1HAH - chains L and H of the 3 polymer chains in the assembly; structure by X-ray diffraction, 2.30 A resolution.

Chain L:
Name: Alpha-thrombin (small subunit)
Source organism: Homo sapiens
Notes: EC 3.4.21.5
UniProt: P00734 (THRB_HUMAN); aligned to UniProt positions 328-341 over residues 1-14 (the alignment contains insertions or deletions, so no single offset holds)
Sequence (36 residues; each row starts with the number of its first residue; a row labelled like 14A-14M holds insertion residues (14A, then the next letters in order)):
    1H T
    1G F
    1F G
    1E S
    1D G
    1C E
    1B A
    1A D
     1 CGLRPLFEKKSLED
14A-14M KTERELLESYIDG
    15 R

Chain H:
Name: Alpha-thrombin (large subunit)
Source organism: Homo sapiens
Notes: EC 3.4.21.5
UniProt: P00734 (THRB_HUMAN); the construct lacks a stretch of the UniProt sequence and is renumbered around it, so the offset changes along the chain: 16-36 = UniProt 364-384; 37-60 = UniProt 386-409; 61-77 = UniProt 419-435; 78-97 = UniProt 437-456; 7 more segments
Sequence (259 residues; numbered 16 to 247 plus 29 insertion-coded residues; 2 numbers in that range are skipped by the numbering (no residue carries them; nothing is unmodelled there); the number before each row is that of its first residue; a row labelled like 60A-60I holds insertion residues (60A, then the next letters in order)):
    16 IVEGSDAEIGMSPWQVMLFRK
   36A S
    37 PQELLCGASLISDRWVLTAAHCLL
60A-60I YPPWDKNFT
    61 ENDLLVRIGKHSRTRYE
   77A R
    78 NIEKISMLEKIYIHPRYNWR
   97A E
    98 NLDRDIALMKLKKPVAFSDYIHPVCLPDRETA
129A-129C ASL
   130 LQAGYKGRVTGWGNLKETW
148A-148F TANVGK
   150 GQPSVLQVVNLPIVERPVCKDSTRIRITDNMFCAG
  184A Y
   185 KP
186A-186D DEGK
   187 RGDACEGDSGGPFVMKSP
204A-204B FN
   205 NRWYQMGIVSWGE
   219 GCD
  221A R
   222 DGKYGFYTHVFRLKKWIQKVIDQFGE
Disordered / not traced: 148A-148F
Cystine bridges: Cys42-Cys58, Cys168-Cys182, Cys191-Cys220
Covalent attachments: N-acetylglucosamine (NAG) linked to Asn60G
Curated features (UniProtKB/Swiss-Prot):
  - region: Ala183 to Val200 (High affinity receptor-binding region which is also known as the TP508 peptide)
  - active site (Charge relay system): His57, Asp102, Ser195
  - glycosylation: Asn60G (N-linked (GlcNAc...) (complex) asparagine)
Reported in the primary citation:
  - contacts within the chain: Ile16-Asp194
  - conformationally variable residues (loop rearrangement, side-chain flip): Ala190 to Gly197
  - specificity-determining residues: Glu192 (proposed by the authors, not directly observed)

Chain L / chain H interface:
Disulfides between the chains: Cys1(L)-Cys122(H)
Contacting residue pairs (75):
  Cys1(L) - Pro120(H)
  Cys1(L) - Val121(H)
  Cys1(L) - Cys122(H)  disulfide
  Cys1(L) - Arg206(H)  hydrogen bond (backbone-side chain)
  Asp1A(L) - His119(H)  hydrogen bond (backbone-side chain)
  Asp1A(L) - Arg206(H)
  Ala1B(L) - Arg206(H)  hydrogen bond (backbone-side chain)
  Glu1C(L) - Ile47(H)
  Glu1C(L) - Pro120(H)
  Gly1D(L) - Cys122(H)
  Gly1D(L) - Leu123(H)  hydrogen bond (backbone-backbone)
  Ser1E(L) - Cys122(H)
  Ser1E(L) - Leu123(H)  hydrogen bond (backbone-backbone)
  Ser1E(L) - Tyr208(H)  hydrogen bond
  Ser1E(L) - Lys235(H)
  Gly1F(L) - Leu123(H)
  Gly1F(L) - Lys235(H)
  Phe1G(L) - Leu123(H)
  Phe1G(L) - Lys235(H)
  Thr1H(L) - Ile47(H)  hydrogen bond (backbone-backbone)
  Thr1H(L) - Ser48(H)  hydrogen bond
  Thr1H(L) - Ile242(H)
  Thr1H(L) - Glu247(H)
  Gly2(L) - Pro120(H)  hydrogen bond (backbone-backbone)
  Gly2(L) - Cys122(H)
  Gly2(L) - Arg206(H)
  Gly2(L) - Trp207(H)  hydrogen bond (backbone-backbone)
  Leu3(L) - His119(H)  hydrogen bond (backbone-side chain)
  Leu3(L) - Arg206(H)
  Arg4(L) - Met26(H)  hydrogen bond (side chain-backbone)
  Arg4(L) - Pro28(H)
  Arg4(L) - Trp29(H)
  Arg4(L) - Trp207(H)
  Pro5(L) - Ser115(H)
  Pro5(L) - Asp116(H)
  Pro5(L) - His119(H)
  Leu6(L) - Asp116(H)
  Phe7(L) - Glu23(H)
  Phe7(L) - Ile24(H)
  Phe7(L) - Gly25(H)
  Phe7(L) - Met26(H)
  Glu8(L) - Lys202(H)  salt bridge
  Glu8(L) - Asn205(H)
  Glu8(L) - Trp207(H)  hydrogen bond
  Lys9(L) - His119(H)
  Asp14(L) - Glu23(H)
  Asp14(L) - Met26(H)
  Asp14(L) - Arg137(H)  salt bridge
  Asp14(L) - Trp207(H)
  Lys14A(L) - Glu23(H)  hydrogen bond (backbone-side chain)
  Thr14B(L) - Arg137(H)  hydrogen bond
  Thr14B(L) - Asn159(H)  hydrogen bond
  Glu14C(L) - Arg137(H)
  Glu14C(L) - Lys202(H)  salt bridge
  Glu14E(L) - Lys135(H)  salt bridge
  Glu14E(L) - Asn159(H)  hydrogen bond
  Glu14E(L) - Tyr184A(H)  hydrogen bond
  Glu14E(L) - Lys186D(H)  salt bridge
  Leu14F(L) - Lys135(H)
  Leu14F(L) - Asn159(H)
  Leu14F(L) - Trp207(H)  hydrophobic
  Leu14G(L) - Lys202(H)
  Ser14I(L) - Gly133(H)
  Ser14I(L) - Tyr134(H)
  Ser14I(L) - Lys135(H)  hydrogen bond (side chain-backbone)
  Tyr14J(L) - Tyr134(H)  hydrophobic
  Tyr14J(L) - Lys135(H)  hydrogen bond (side chain-backbone)
  Tyr14J(L) - Met201(H)
  Tyr14J(L) - Lys202(H)
  Tyr14J(L) - Pro204(H)  hydrophobic
  Ile14K(L) - Tyr134(H)
  Arg15(L) - Pro204(H)
  Arg15(L) - Phe204A(H)  hydrogen bond (side chain-backbone)
  Arg15(L) - Asn204B(H)
  Arg15(L) - Asn205(H)
Other interface residues (no listed pair), chain L (29 interface residues in all): Gly14M
Other interface residues (no listed pair), chain H (41 interface residues in all): Phe114, Tyr117, Pro124, Asp125, Leu129C, Gly136, Gln239

Overview:
29 residues of chain L face 41 of chain H across their interface, with 1 disulfide bond, 21 hydrogen bonds and
5 salt bridges. Among the polar pairs are Glu8(L)-Lys202(H), Glu14E(L)-Lys135(H) and Asp14(L)-Arg137(H).
Covalently linked N-acetylglucosamine: at Asn60G(H). From UniProt: 3 active-site residues on chain H. From the
paper: the specificity determinant Glu192(H); conformational variability at Ala190(H).
Chain L is Alpha-thrombin (small subunit) and chain H is Alpha-thrombin (large subunit), both from Homo
sapiens; the structure, The isomorphous structures of prethrombin2, hirugen-and ppack-thrombin: changes
accompanying activation and exosite binding to thrombin, was determined by X-ray diffraction, deposited
together with 1HAG and 1HAI.
